7X74 - chains F and O of the 13 polymer chains in the assembly; structure by electron microscopy, 3.70 A resolution.

== Chain F ==
Molecule: RNA polymerase principal sigma factor HrdB
Organism: Streptomyces coelicolor A3(2)
Reference sequence: P18183 (SIGA_STRCO); residue numbers follow UniProt; this construct covers 1-511
Amino-acid sequence (531 residues; each row starts with the number of its first residue; numbers below 1 keep their minus sign (Met-19 is residue -19)):
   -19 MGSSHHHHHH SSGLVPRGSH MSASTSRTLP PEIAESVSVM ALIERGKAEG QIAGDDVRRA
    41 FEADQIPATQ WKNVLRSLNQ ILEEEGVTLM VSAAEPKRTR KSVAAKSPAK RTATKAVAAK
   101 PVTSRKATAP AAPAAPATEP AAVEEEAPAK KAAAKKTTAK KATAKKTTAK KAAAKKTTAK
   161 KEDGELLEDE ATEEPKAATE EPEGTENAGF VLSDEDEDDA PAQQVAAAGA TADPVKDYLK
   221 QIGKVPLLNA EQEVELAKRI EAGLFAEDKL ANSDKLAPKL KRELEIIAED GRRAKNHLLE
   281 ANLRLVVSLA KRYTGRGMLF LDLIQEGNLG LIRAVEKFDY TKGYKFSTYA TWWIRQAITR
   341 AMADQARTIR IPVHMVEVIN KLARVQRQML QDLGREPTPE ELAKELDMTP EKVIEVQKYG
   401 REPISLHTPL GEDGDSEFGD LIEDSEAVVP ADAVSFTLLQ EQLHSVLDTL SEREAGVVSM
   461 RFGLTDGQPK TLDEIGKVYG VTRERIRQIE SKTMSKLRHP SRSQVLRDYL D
Unresolved in the structure: -19 to 212, 511
Construct notes: initiating methionine (-19); expression tag (-18 to 0)
Curated features (UniProtKB/Swiss-Prot):
  - DNA-binding region: Leu472 to Ser491 (H-T-H motif)
  - motif: Asp302 to Gln305 (Interaction with polymerase core subunit RpoC)

== Chain O ==
Molecule: 84-nt DNA strand
Sequence (84 nucleotides; numbered 1 to 84; the number before each row is that of its first residue):
     1 CAAGGCACAT GACAACGGTG TTCAGTGCCG CGTTGCCCGA TACCCCCTAC CCGTAGTTGA
    61 CTGGCATCCG GGCGCCGGGT CGCC

== Chain F / chain O interface ==
Residue-residue contacts (50; chain F residue first):
  Val215(F) - DG64(O)  base contact
  Lys216(F) - DG64(O)  hydrogen bond to the base
  Lys216(F) - DC65(O)  hydrogen bond to the base
  Leu219(F) - DG63(O)  base contact
  Leu219(F) - DG64(O)  base contact
  Ile222(F) - DG63(O)  base contact
  Gly223(F) - DG63(O)  base contact
  Lys224(F) - DG63(O)  base contact
  Leu227(F) - DT62(O)  base contact
  Leu228(F) - DT62(O)  base contact
  Ala281(F) - DT62(O)  base contact
  Asn282(F) - DT62(O)  hydrogen bond to the base
  Arg284(F) - DT62(O)  base contact
  Arg284(F) - DG63(O)  salt bridge to the phosphate
  Leu285(F) - DT62(O)  hydrogen bond to the sugar
  Leu285(F) - DG63(O)  phosphate contact
  Lys291(F) - DG64(O)  phosphate contact
  Lys291(F) - DC65(O)  salt bridge to the phosphate
  Arg313(F) - DG56(O)  salt bridge to the phosphate
  Lys317(F) - DG56(O)  salt bridge to the phosphate
  Lys322(F) - DT58(O)  hydrogen bond to the base
  Tyr324(F) - DT58(O)  base contact
  Tyr324(F) - DG59(O)  sugar contact
  Tyr324(F) - DA60(O)  phosphate contact
  Lys325(F) - DA60(O)  hydrogen bond to the phosphate
  Lys325(F) - DC61(O)  salt bridge to the phosphate
  Ser327(F) - DA60(O)  sugar contact
  Ser327(F) - DC61(O)  hydrogen bond to the phosphate
  Ser327(F) - DT62(O)  base contact
  Thr328(F) - DT58(O)  phosphate contact
  Thr328(F) - DG59(O)  phosphate contact
  Thr328(F) - DA60(O)  phosphate contact
  Thr328(F) - DC61(O)  base contact
  Thr331(F) - DC61(O)  base contact
  Trp332(F) - DT57(O)  base contact
  Gln336(F) - DG56(O)  base contact
  Gln336(F) - DT57(O)  base contact
  Arg350(F) - DG53(O)  salt bridge to the phosphate
  Pro352(F) - DC52(O)  phosphate contact
  Pro352(F) - DG53(O)  phosphate contact
  Val353(F) - DG53(O)  base contact
  Val353(F) - DT54(O)  base contact
  His354(F) - DC51(O)  salt bridge to the phosphate
  Lys392(F) - DC51(O)  salt bridge to the phosphate
  Gly480(F) - DT34(O)  phosphate contact
  Thr482(F) - DT34(O)  sugar contact
  Glu484(F) - DG35(O)  base contact
  Glu484(F) - DC36(O)  base contact
  Arg485(F) - DT33(O)  base contact
  Arg485(F) - DT34(O)  base contact
Interface residues without a listed pair, chain F (38 interface residues in all): Val287, Ser288, Phe300, Gly323, Trp333, Val481
Interface residues without a listed pair, chain O (19 interface residues in all): DA66

== Overview ==
The interface between chain F and chain O involves 38 residues on one side and 19 on the other; the contacts
include 7 hydrogen bonds and 8 salt bridges. Polar contacts include Lys216(F)-DG64(O), Lys216(F)-DC65(O) and
Asn282(F)-DT62(O).
Here chain F is RNA polymerase principal sigma factor HrdB (Streptomyces coelicolor A3(2)) and chain O is an
84-nt DNA strand. Entry 7X74 (Cryo-EM structure of Streptomyces coelicolor transcription initial complex with
two Zur dimers) was determined by electron microscopy together with 7VO0, 7VO9, 7VPD, 7VPZ, 7X75 and 7X76 from
the same study.
